8JIR - chains P and R of the 6 polymer chains in the assembly; structure by electron microscopy, 2.57 A resolution.

== Chain P ==
Protein: Sar425899
Amino-acid sequence (29 residues; each row starts with the number of its first residue):
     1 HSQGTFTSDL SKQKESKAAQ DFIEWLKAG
Glycans and other covalent adducts: N-hexadecanoyl-L-glutamic acid (D6M) linked to Lys14

== Chain R ==
Protein: Glucagon-like peptide 1 receptor
From: Homo sapiens
Reference sequence: P43220 (GLP1R_HUMAN); residue numbers follow UniProt; this construct covers 24-463
Amino-acid sequence (440 residues; numbered 24 to 463; the number before each row is that of its first residue):
    24 RPQGATVSLW ETVQKWREYR RQCQRSLTED PPPATDLFCN RTFDEYACWP DGEPGSFVNV
    84 SCPWYLPWAS SVPQGHVYRF CTAEGLWLQK DNSSLPWRDL SECEESKRGE RSSPEEQLLF
   144 LYIIYTVGYA LSFSALVIAS AILLGFRHLH CTRNYIHLNL FASFILRALS VFIKDAALKW
   204 MYSTAAQQHQ WDGLLSYQDS LSCRLVFLLM QYCVAANYYW LLVEGVYLYT LLAFSVLSEQ
   264 WIFRLYVSIG WGVPLLFVVP WGIVKYLYED EGCWTRNSNM NYWLIIRLPI LFAIGVNFLI
   324 FVRVICIVVS KLKANLMCKT DIKCRLAKST LTLIPLLGTH EVIFAFVMDE HARGTLRFIK
   384 LFTELSFTSF QGLMVAILYC FVNNEVQLEF RKSWERWRLE HLHIQRDSSM KPLKCPTSSL
   444 SSGATAGSSM YTATCQASCS
Not modelled in the structure: 24-28, 128-137, 422-463
Disulfide bonds: Cys46-Cys71, Cys62-Cys104, Cys85-Cys126, Cys226-Cys296
Small-molecule neighbours: N-hexadecanoyl-L-glutamic acid (D6M): Leu142, Tyr145, Ile146, Thr149, Val150, Ala153, Leu154, Lys202

== Chain P / chain R interface ==
Pairs across the interface - 45 pairs, chain P then chain R:
  His1(P) - Gln234(R)  hydrogen bond
  His1(P) - Val237(R)
  His1(P) - Trp306(R)
  Ser2(P) - Glu387(R)
  Gln3(P) - Tyr148(R)
  Gln3(P) - Tyr152(R)  hydrogen bond
  Gln3(P) - Val194(R)
  Gln3(P) - Lys197(R)  hydrogen bond
  Gln3(P) - Leu388(R)
  Gly4(P) - Asn300(R)
  Gly4(P) - Trp306(R)
  Thr5(P) - Trp306(R)
  Thr5(P) - Asp372(R)
  Thr5(P) - Arg380(R)
  Thr5(P) - Leu384(R)
  Phe6(P) - Leu141(R)
  Phe6(P) - Tyr148(R)
  Phe6(P) - Leu388(R)  hydrophobic
  Thr7(P) - Lys197(R)  hydrogen bond
  Ser8(P) - Thr298(R)
  Ser8(P) - Arg299(R)
  Ser8(P) - Asn300(R)  hydrogen bond (side chain-backbone)
  Asp9(P) - Arg380(R)  salt bridge
  Ser11(P) - Thr298(R)  hydrogen bond
  Ser11(P) - Arg299(R)  hydrogen bond
  Lys12(P) - Arg299(R)
  Gln13(P) - Glu138(R)
  Gln13(P) - Leu141(R)
  Lys14(P) - Lys202(R)
  Glu15(P) - Val30(R)
  Glu15(P) - Ser31(R)
  Glu15(P) - Leu32(R)  hydrogen bond (side chain-backbone)
  Glu15(P) - Tyr205(R)  hydrogen bond
  Glu15(P) - Arg299(R)  salt bridge
  Ala18(P) - Gln211(R)
  Ala19(P) - Pro90(R)  hydrophobic
  Gln20(P) - Trp91(R)
  Phe22(P) - Trp39(R)  hydrophobic
  Phe22(P) - Asp215(R)
  Ile23(P) - Leu89(R)  hydrophobic
  Trp25(P) - Asp215(R)
  Leu26(P) - Trp39(R)
  Leu26(P) - Glu68(R)
  Leu26(P) - Tyr69(R)
  Lys27(P) - Tyr69(R)
Also at the interface, not in a pair above, chain P (24 interface residues in all): Leu10, Gly29
Also at the interface, not in a pair above, chain R (40 interface residues in all): Val36, Leu144, Tyr145, Arg190, Leu201, Phe230, Met233, Tyr241, Arg310, Ile313

== Summary ==
24 residues of chain P face 40 of chain R across their interface; the contacts include 9 hydrogen bonds and 2
salt bridges. Among the polar pairs are Asp9(P)-Arg380(R), Glu15(P)-Arg299(R) and His1(P)-Gln234(R). Bound to
chain R: N-hexadecanoyl-L-glutamic acid. N-hexadecanoyl-L-glutamic acid is covalently linked to Lys14(P).
Chain P is Sar425899 and chain R is Glucagon-like peptide 1 receptor (Homo sapiens); the structure, Cryo-EM
structure of the GLP-1R/GCGR dual agonist SAR425899-bound human GLP-1R-Gs complex, was determined by electron
microscopy together with 8JIS, 8JIQ, 8JIU, 8JIP and 8JIT from the same study.
